Entry 5DG6 (X-ray diffraction, 2.35 A resolution); this record covers chain A.

[Chain A]
Name: 3C-like protease
Source organism: Norwalk virus
Notes: EC 3.4.22.66
UniProt: Q83883 (POLG_NVN68); residues 1-181 here correspond to UniProt positions 1101-1281 (UniProt number = residue number + 1100)
Sequence (188 residues; each row starts with the number of its first residue; numbers below 1 keep their minus sign (Met-6 is residue -6)):
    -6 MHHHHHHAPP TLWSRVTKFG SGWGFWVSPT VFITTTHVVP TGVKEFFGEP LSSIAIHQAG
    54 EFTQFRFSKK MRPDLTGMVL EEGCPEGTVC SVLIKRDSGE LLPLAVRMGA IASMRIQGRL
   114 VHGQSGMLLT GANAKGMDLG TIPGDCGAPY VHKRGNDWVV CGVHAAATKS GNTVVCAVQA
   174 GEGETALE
Unresolved in the structure: -6 to -1, 123-131, 174-181
Glycans and other covalent adducts: compound V66 linked to Cys139
Differences from the reference sequence: expression tag (-6 to 0)
Small-molecule neighbours: V66 (tert-butyl [(4S,7S,10S)-7-(cyclohexylmethyl)-10-(hydroxymethyl)-5,8,13-trioxo-23-oxa-6,9,14,21,22-pentaazabicyclo[18.2.1]tricosa-1(22),20-dien-4-yl]carbamate): His30, Glu54, Arg108, Ile109, Gln110, Arg112, Val114, Thr134, Ile135, Pro136, His157, Ala158, Ala159, Ala160, Thr161, Lys162, Gly164
From the paper describing this entry:
  - binding site for V66: Gln110, Thr134, Cys139, His157, Ala158, Ala160
  - catalytic residues: Cys139

[Summary]
Covalently linked compound V66: at Cys139. The paper reports the catalytic residue Cys139; a binding site for
V66 at Gln110, Thr134 and Cys139 among others.
Chain A is 3C-like protease (Norwalk virus); the structure, 2.35A resolution structure of Norovirus 3CL
protease in complex an oxadiazole-based, cell permeable macrocyclic (21-mer) inhibitor, was determined by
X-ray diffraction (same publication as 5DGJ).
